PDB entry 8HJV | electron microscopy, 3.10 A resolution | chains L and Z of the 35 polymer chains in the assembly

[Chain L]
Protein: Reaction center protein L chain
Source organism: Roseiflexus castenholzii DSM 13941
Reference sequence: A7NQE8 (A7NQE8_ROSCS); residues 1-315 here = UniProt positions 1-315
Chain sequence (315 residues; row label = number of the first residue in the row):
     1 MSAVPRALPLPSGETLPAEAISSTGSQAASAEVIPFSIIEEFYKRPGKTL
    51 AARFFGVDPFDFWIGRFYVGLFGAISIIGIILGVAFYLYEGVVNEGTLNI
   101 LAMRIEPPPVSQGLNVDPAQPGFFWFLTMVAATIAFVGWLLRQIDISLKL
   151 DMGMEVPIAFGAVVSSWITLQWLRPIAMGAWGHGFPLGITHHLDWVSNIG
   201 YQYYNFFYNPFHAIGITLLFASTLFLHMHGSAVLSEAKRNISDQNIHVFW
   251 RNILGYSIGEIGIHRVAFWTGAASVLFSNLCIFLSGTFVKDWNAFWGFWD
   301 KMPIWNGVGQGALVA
Unresolved in the structure: 1-5, 19-28, 310-315
Bound ions: Fe ion: His-229 (shared with 3 residues of chain M)
Ligand contacts:
  - bacteriochlorophyll a (BCL), molecule 1: Val-84, Tyr-87, Trp-167, Phe-185, Ile-189, Thr-190, His-192, Leu-193, Val-196
  - bacteriochlorophyll a (BCL), molecule 2: Phe-136, Phe-160, Val-163, Ser-166, Trp-167, Leu-170, Val-196, Ile-199, Gly-200, Tyr-201, Phe-206, Phe-207, His-212, Gly-215, Ile-216, Leu-219, Phe-220, Val-275, Ser-278, Asn-279, Cys-281, Ile-282
  - bacteriochlorophyll a (BCL), molecule 3: Tyr-201, Phe-207, Phe-220
  - bacteriopheophytin a (BPH), molecule 1: Gly-79, Ile-80, Gly-83, Val-84, Tyr-87, Thr-128, Ala-132, Phe-136, Trp-139, Gln-143, Val-156, Ala-159, Phe-160, Val-163, Phe-185, Leu-187, Gly-188, Ile-189, His-192, Gly-271, Ser-274, Val-275
  - bacteriopheophytin a (BPH), molecule 2: Phe-207, Ala-213, Ile-216, Thr-217, Phe-220, Ala-221, Leu-224
  - bacteriopheophytin a (BPH), molecule 3: Phe-220, Thr-223, Leu-224, His-227, Met-228, Ile-253, Leu-254
  - Menaquinone 11 (MQE; 2-methyl-3-[(2E,6E,10E,14E,18E,22E,26E,30E,34E,38E)-3,7,11,15,19,23,27,31,35,39,43-undecamethyltetratetraconta-2,6,10,1 4,18,22,26,30,34,38,42-undecaen-1-yl]naphthalene-1,4-dione), molecule 1: Phe-67, Ile-77, Val-84, Leu-88, Trp-139, Arg-142
  - Menaquinone 11 (MQE), molecule 2: Leu-218, Phe-225, Met-228, His-229, Ala-232, His-247, Trp-250, Tyr-256, Ser-257, Ile-258, Gly-259, Glu-260, Ile-263, Val-266, Trp-269, Thr-270, Ala-273, Phe-277

[Chain Z]
Protein: Subunit Z
Source organism: Roseiflexus castenholzii DSM 13941
Chain sequence (63 residues; row label = number of the first residue in the row):
     1 MDFLILLQAEPSPWPVWSGYALCFVPLAAVILGFIIAARFTDKQATSAYL
    51 RLDPAKANEPEQG
Unresolved in the structure: 1-11, 59-63

[Interface between chain L and chain Z]
Residue-residue contacts - 26 pairs, chain L then chain Z:
  Pro-9(L) / Ala-48(Z)
  Pro-9(L) / Tyr-49(Z)
  Pro-9(L) / Leu-50(Z)  hydrogen bond (backbone-backbone)
  Leu-10(L) / Tyr-49(Z)
  Leu-10(L) / Leu-50(Z)  hydrophobic
  Pro-11(L) / Gln-44(Z)  hydrogen bond (backbone-side chain)
  Pro-11(L) / Tyr-49(Z)  hydrophobic
  Pro-11(L) / Leu-50(Z)
  Ser-12(L) / Gln-44(Z)
  Gly-13(L) / Gln-44(Z)
  Ala-31(L) / Arg-51(Z)
  Ala-31(L) / Leu-52(Z)  hydrophobic
  Glu-32(L) / Tyr-49(Z)
  Glu-32(L) / Leu-50(Z)
  Glu-32(L) / Arg-51(Z)  hydrogen bond (backbone-backbone)
  Glu-32(L) / Asp-53(Z)
  Val-33(L) / Tyr-49(Z)
  Ile-34(L) / Tyr-49(Z)  hydrogen bond (backbone-backbone)
  Ile-34(L) / Arg-51(Z)  hydrogen bond (backbone-side chain)
  Ile-34(L) / Asp-53(Z)
  Phe-36(L) / Thr-46(Z)
  Phe-36(L) / Arg-51(Z)
  Ile-39(L) / Arg-51(Z)
  Phe-42(L) / Pro-54(Z)  hydrophobic
  Tyr-43(L) / Asn-58(Z)  hydrogen bond
  Arg-66(L) / Asp-42(Z)  salt bridge
Other interface residues (no listed pair), chain L (17 interface residues in all): Leu-8, Ser-30, Pro-35
Other interface residues (no listed pair), chain Z (13 interface residues in all): Ser-47, Ala-55

[Summary]
Chain L and chain Z form an interface of 17 and 13 residues respectively; the contacts include 6 hydrogen
bonds and 1 salt bridge. Among the polar pairs are Arg-66(L)/Asp-42(Z), Pro-11(L)/Gln-44(Z) and
Ile-34(L)/Arg-51(Z).
Chain L is Reaction center protein L chain and chain Z is Subunit Z, both from Roseiflexus castenholzii DSM
13941; the structure, Cryo-EM structure of carotenoid-depleted RC-LH complex from Roseiflexus castenholzii at
10,000 lux, was determined by electron microscopy, deposited together with 8HJU, 8J5O and 8J5P.
